3W97 - chains C and J of the 10 polymer chains in the assembly; structure by X-ray diffraction, 3.20 A resolution.

Chain C:
Name: Histone H2A type 1-B/E
From: Homo sapiens
UniProtKB: P04908 (H2A1B_HUMAN); residues 0-129 here correspond to UniProt positions 1-130 (UniProt number = residue number + 1)
Chain sequence (133 residues; row label = number of the first residue in the row; numbers below 1 keep their minus sign (Gly-3 is residue -3)):
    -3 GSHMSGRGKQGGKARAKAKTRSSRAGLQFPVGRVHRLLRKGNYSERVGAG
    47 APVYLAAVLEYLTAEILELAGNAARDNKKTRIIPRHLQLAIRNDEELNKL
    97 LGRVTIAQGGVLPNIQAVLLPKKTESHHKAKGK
Unresolved in the structure: -3 to 12, 119-129
Differences from the reference sequence: expression tag (-3 to -1)
Curated features (UniProtKB/Swiss-Prot):
  - modified residue: Ser1 (N-acetylserine), Arg3 (Citrulline), Lys5 (N6-(2-hydroxyisobutyryl)lysine), Lys9 (N6-(2-hydroxyisobutyryl)lysine), Lys13 (N6-(beta-hydroxybutyryl)lysine), Lys36 (N6-(2-hydroxyisobutyryl)lysine), Lys74 (N6-(2-hydroxyisobutyryl)lysine), Lys75 (N6-(2-hydroxyisobutyryl)lysine), Lys95 (N6-(2-hydroxyisobutyryl)lysine), Gln104 (N5-methylglutamine), Lys118 (N6-(2-hydroxyisobutyryl)lysine), Lys119 (N6-crotonyllysine), Thr120 (Phosphothreonine), Lys125 (N6-crotonyllysine)
  - cross-link (Glycyl lysine isopeptide (Lys-Gly)): Lys13 (interchain with G-Cter in ubiquitin), Lys15 (interchain with G-Cter in ubiquitin), Lys119 (interchain with G-Cter in ubiquitin)

Chain J:
Molecule: 146-nt DNA strand
Sequence (146 nucleotides; numbered 147 to 292; the number before each row is that of its first residue):
   147 ATCAATATCCACCTGCAGATTCTACCAAAAGTGTATTTGGAAACTGCTCC
   197 ATCAAAAGGCATGTTCAGCTGAATTCAGCTGAACATGCCTTTTGATGGAG
   247 CAGTTTCCAAATACACTTTTGGTAGAATCTGCAGGTGGATATTGAT

How chain C and chain J interact:
Pairs across the interface (15; chain C residue first):
  Arg29(C) - DG268(J)  hydrogen bond to the phosphate
  Arg29(C) - DT269(J)  salt bridge to the phosphate
  Arg35(C) - DA259(J)  salt bridge to the phosphate
  Arg42(C) - DT258(J)  hydrogen bond to the sugar
  Arg42(C) - DA259(J)  phosphate contact
  Val43(C) - DT258(J)  phosphate contact
  Val43(C) - DA259(J)  hydrogen bond to the phosphate
  Gly44(C) - DT258(J)  phosphate contact
  Ala45(C) - DT258(J)  hydrogen bond to the phosphate
  Lys75(C) - DC278(J)  phosphate contact
  Lys75(C) - DA279(J)  salt bridge to the phosphate
  Thr76(C) - DG277(J)  hydrogen bond to the phosphate
  Thr76(C) - DC278(J)  hydrogen bond to the phosphate
  Arg77(C) - DG277(J)  hydrogen bond to the sugar
  Arg77(C) - DC278(J)  hydrogen bond to the phosphate
Other interface residues (no listed pair), chain C (11 interface residues in all): Thr16, Lys74
Other interface residues (no listed pair), chain J (8 interface residues in all): DG267

In short:
11 residues of chain C and 8 residues of chain J are in contact, with 8 hydrogen bonds and 3 salt bridges.
Polar contacts include Arg42(C)-DT258(J), Arg77(C)-DG277(J) and Arg29(C)-DG268(J).
Chain C is Histone H2A type 1-B/E (Homo sapiens) and chain J is a 146-nt DNA strand; the structure, Crystal
Structure of Human Nucleosome Core Particle lacking H2B N-terminal region, was determined by X-ray
diffraction, deposited together with 3W98 and 3W99.
